6I5G - chain A; structure by X-ray diffraction, 2.00 A resolution.

Chain A:
Molecule: Bifunctional epoxide hydrolase 2
Source organism: Homo sapiens
Notes: EC 3.3.2.10, 3.1.3.76
UniProtKB: P34913 (HYES_HUMAN), isoform P34913-2; residues 230-555 here correspond to UniProt positions 177-502 (UniProt number = residue number - 53)
Chain sequence (344 residues; each row starts with the number of its first residue):
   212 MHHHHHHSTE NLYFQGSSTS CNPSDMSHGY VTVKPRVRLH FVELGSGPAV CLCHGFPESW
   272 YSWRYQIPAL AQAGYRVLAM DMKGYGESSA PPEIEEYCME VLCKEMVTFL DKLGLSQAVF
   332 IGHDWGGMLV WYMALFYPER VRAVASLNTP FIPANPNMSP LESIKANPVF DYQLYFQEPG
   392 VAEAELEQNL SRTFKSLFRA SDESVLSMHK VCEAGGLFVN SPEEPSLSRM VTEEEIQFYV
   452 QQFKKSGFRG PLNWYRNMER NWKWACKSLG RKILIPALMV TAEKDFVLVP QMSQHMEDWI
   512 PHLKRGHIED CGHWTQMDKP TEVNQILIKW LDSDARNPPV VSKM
Not modelled in the structure: 212-229, 546-555
Sequence notes: initiating methionine (212); expression tag (213-229)
Swiss-Prot annotation at these positions:
  - modified residue: Lys474 (N6-succinyllysine)
Ligand contacts: 15-deoxy-delta(12,14)-prostaglandin J2 (PTG; (5E,14E)-11-oxoprosta-5,9,12,14-tetraen-1-oic acid): Phe267, Tyr383, Phe387, Leu408, Ser412, Ser415, Leu417, Met419, Leu428, Tyr466, Lys495, Asp496, Phe497, Val498, His524, Trp525
What the authors report for this chain:
  - binding site for 15-deoxy-delta(12,14)-prostaglandin J2: Phe267, Tyr383, Leu408, Ser412, Ser415, Leu417, Met419, Phe497, Val498, His524
  - catalytic residues: Asp335, Tyr383, Tyr466, Asp496, His524 (citing earlier work)
  - mutagenesis - C423S: decreased binding to 15-deoxy-delta(12,14)-prostaglandin J2
  - post-translational modification sites: Cys423, Cys522
  - allosteric site: Cys423, Cys522

Summary:
Ligands of chain A: 15-deoxy-delta(12,14)-prostaglandin J2. From the paper: catalytic residues Asp335, Tyr383
and Tyr466 among others; C423S reduces binding to 15-deoxy-delta(12,14)-prostaglandin J2.
Chain A is Bifunctional epoxide hydrolase 2 (Homo sapiens); the structure, X-ray structure of human soluble
Epoxide Hydrolase C-terminal Domain (hsEH CTD)in complex with 15d-PGJ2, was determined by X-ray diffraction
together with 6I5E from the same study.
